PDB entry 7K0N | electron microscopy, 3.10 A resolution | chains C and D of the 8 polymer chains in the assembly

[Chain C]
Protein: Serine palmitoyltransferase small subunit A
Organism: Homo sapiens
UniProt: Q969W0 (SPTSA_HUMAN); numbering as in UniProt (aligned over 1-71)
Chain sequence (71 residues; numbered 1 to 71; the number before each row is that of its first residue):
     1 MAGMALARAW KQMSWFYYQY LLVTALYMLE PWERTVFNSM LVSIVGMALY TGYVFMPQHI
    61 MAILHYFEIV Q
Disordered / not traced: 1-7, 70-71
Curated features (UniProtKB/Swiss-Prot):
  - site: M28 (Within the serine palmitoyltransferase (SPT) complex, defines the length of the acyl chain-binding pocket, determining the acyl-CoA substrate preference)
  - natural variant: T51 (T51I: In SPG90A)
  - mutagenesis: M28 (M28K: Within the serine palmitoyltransferase (SPT) complex, leads to a strong decrease in SPT catalytic activity with L-serine and palmitoyl-CoA as substrates), H59 (H59L: Impaired down-regulation of SPT complex activity by ORMDL3)

[Chain D]
Protein: ORM1-like protein 3
Organism: Homo sapiens
UniProt: Q8N138 (ORML3_HUMAN); residues 1-153 here = UniProt positions 1-153
Chain sequence (153 residues; each row starts with the number of its first residue):
     1 MNVGTAHSEV NPNTRVMNSR GIWLSYVLAI GLLHIVLLSI PFVSVPVVWT LTNLIHNMGM
    61 YIFLHTVKGT PFETPDQGKA RLLTHWEQMD YGVQFTASRK FLTITPIVLY FLTSFYTKYD
   121 QIHFVLNTVS LMSVLIPKLP QLHGVRIFGI NKY
Curated features (UniProtKB/Swiss-Prot):
  - region: M1 to M17 (Important for ceramide level-sensing)
  - modified residue: P137 (Hydroxyproline)
  - mutagenesis: N2 to M17 (Impaired negative regulation of SPT complex activity in the presence of ceramides), N2 to S8 (Impaired negative regulation of SPT complex activity in the presence of ceramides), N2 (Impaired negative regulation of SPT complex activity in the presence of ceramides), N13 (N13A: Disrupted ceramide binding; impaired negative regulation of SPT complex activity in the presence of ceramides; in the absence of ceramides, reduced affinity of SPT complex towards palmitoyl-CoA), V16 (V16R: Impaired negative regulation of SPT complex activity in the presence of ceramides), I22 (I22R: Impaired negative regulation of SPT complex activity in the presence of ceramides), F63 (F63P: Impaired negative regulation of SPT complex activity in the presence of ceramides; F63R: Impaired negative regulation of SPT complex activity in the presence of ceramides), H85 (H85A: No effect on the negative regulation of SPT complex activity in the presence of ceramides), P137 (P137A: Increased protein levels; decreased ubiquitination; increased negative regulation of SPT complex activity)

[Chain C / chain D interface]
Pairs across the interface (6):
  M47(C) - S39(D)
  M47(C) - I40(D)
  A48(C) - S39(D)
  T51(C) - S39(D)  hydrogen bond (side chain-backbone)
  T51(C) - P41(D)
  F55(C) - P41(D)
Other interface residues (no listed pair), chain C (5 interface residues in all): I44
Other interface residues (no listed pair), chain D (5 interface residues in all): V36, L38

[Summary]
The chain C/chain D interface involves 5 residues from each chain, with 1 hydrogen bond. Its one
hydrogen-bonded contact is T51(C)-S39(D). UniProt lists 2 mutagenesis sites on chain C; 13 mutagenesis sites
on chain D.
Chain C is Serine palmitoyltransferase small subunit A and chain D is ORM1-like protein 3, both from Homo
sapiens; the structure, Human serine palmitoyltransferase complex SPTLC1/SPLTC2/ssSPTa/ORMDL3, class 2, was
determined by electron microscopy (same publication as 7K0I, 7K0J, 7K0K, 7K0L, 7K0M, 7K0O, 7K0P and 7K0Q).
